PDB entry 6BBT | X-ray diffraction, 1.90 A resolution | chain A

== Chain A ==
Name: Major pilin backbone protein T-antigen, T13
Organism: Streptococcus pyogenes
UniProtKB: A0A096ZHE3 (A0A096ZHE3_STRPY); numbering as in UniProt; present here: 1-252, 254-280
Sequence (280 residues; numbered 1 to 280 plus 1 insertion-coded residue; 1 number in that range is skipped by the numbering (no residue carries it; nothing is unmodelled there); the number before each row is that of its first residue):
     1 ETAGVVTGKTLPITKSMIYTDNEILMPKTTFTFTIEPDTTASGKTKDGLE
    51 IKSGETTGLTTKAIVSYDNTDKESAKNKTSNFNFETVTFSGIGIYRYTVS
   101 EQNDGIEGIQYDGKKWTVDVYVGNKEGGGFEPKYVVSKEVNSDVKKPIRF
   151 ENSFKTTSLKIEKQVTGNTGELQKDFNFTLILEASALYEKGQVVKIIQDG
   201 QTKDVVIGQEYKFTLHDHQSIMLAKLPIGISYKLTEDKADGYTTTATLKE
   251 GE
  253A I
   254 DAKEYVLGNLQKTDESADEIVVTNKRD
Disordered / not traced: 1, 44-48, 125-128, 168-173
Glycans and other covalent adducts: covalent link Lys15-Asn152, Lys163-Asn277
Reported in the primary citation:
  - conformationally variable residues (order/disorder transition): Thr45 to Gly48, Asn124 to Gly127, Asn168 to Leu172 (proposed by the authors, not directly observed)

== In short ==
From the paper: conformational variability at Thr45, Asn124 and Asn168.
Chain A is Major pilin backbone protein T-antigen, T13 (Streptococcus pyogenes); the structure, Structure of
the major pilin protein (T-13) from Streptococcus pyogenes serotype GAS131465, was determined by X-ray
diffraction (same publication as 6N0A and 6BBW).
